3EXF - chains A and C of the 4 polymer chains in the assembly; structure by X-ray diffraction, 3.00 A resolution.

Chain A (and C):
Name: Pyruvate dehydrogenase E1 component subunit alpha, somatic form, mitochondrial
Organism: Homo sapiens
Notes: EC 1.2.4.1; fragment: E1p-alpha; chain C of this document is another copy of the same molecule, construct and numbering; everything in this record applies to it too
Reference sequence: P08559 (ODPA_HUMAN); residues 1-361 here correspond to UniProt positions 30-390 (UniProt number = residue number + 29)
Chain sequence (382 residues; numbered -20 to 361; the number before each row is that of its first residue; numbers below 1 keep their minus sign (Met-20 is residue -20)):
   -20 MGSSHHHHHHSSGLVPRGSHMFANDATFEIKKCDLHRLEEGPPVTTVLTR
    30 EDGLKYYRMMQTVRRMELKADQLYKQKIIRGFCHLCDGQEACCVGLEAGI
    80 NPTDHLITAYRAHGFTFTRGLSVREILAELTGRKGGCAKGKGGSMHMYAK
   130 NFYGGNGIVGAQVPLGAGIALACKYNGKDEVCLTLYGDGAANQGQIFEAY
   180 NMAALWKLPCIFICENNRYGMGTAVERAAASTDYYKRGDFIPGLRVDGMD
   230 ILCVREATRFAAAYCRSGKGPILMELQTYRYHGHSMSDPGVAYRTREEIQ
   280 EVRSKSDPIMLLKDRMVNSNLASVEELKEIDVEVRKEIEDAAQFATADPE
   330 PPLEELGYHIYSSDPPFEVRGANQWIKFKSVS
Not modelled in the structure: -20 to -1 (chain C: -20 to -2)
Differences from the reference sequence: expression tag (-20 to 0); engineered mutation Ala203 (Ser232 in P08559), Ala271 (Ser300 in P08559)
Bound ions: Mg2+: Asp167, Asn196, Tyr198 (together with thiamine diphosphate)
Small-molecule neighbours: thiamine diphosphate: Tyr89, Arg90, Gly136, Ile137, Val138, Gly166, Asp167, Gly168, Ala169, Glu194, Asn196, Tyr198, Gly199, Met200, Arg259, His263
From the paper describing this entry:
  - post-translational modification sites: Ser264 (citing earlier work)
  - mutagenesis - Y89F: unchanged catalytic activity

How chain A and chain C interact:
Pairs across the interface (32; chain A residue first):
  Asn171(A) - Glu177(C)
  Asn171(A) - Asn180(C)  hydrogen bond
  Gln172(A) - Glu177(C)
  Gly173(A) - Gly173(C)
  Gly173(A) - Glu177(C)  hydrogen bond (backbone-side chain)
  Phe176(A) - Phe176(C)  hydrophobic
  Glu177(A) - Asn171(C)
  Glu177(A) - Gln172(C)
  Glu177(A) - Gly173(C)  hydrogen bond (side chain-backbone)
  Asn180(A) - Asn171(C)
  Asn180(A) - Ala207(C)  hydrogen bond (side chain-backbone)
  Asn180(A) - Ala208(C)
  Asn180(A) - Ala209(C)  hydrogen bond (side chain-backbone)
  Asn180(A) - Arg216(C)
  Ala183(A) - Ala209(C)  hydrophobic
  Leu184(A) - Glu205(C)
  Leu184(A) - Arg206(C)
  Leu184(A) - Ala207(C)
  Leu184(A) - Ala208(C)
  Leu184(A) - Ala209(C)
  Arg206(A) - Leu184(C)
  Ala207(A) - Asn180(C)  hydrogen bond (backbone-side chain)
  Ala207(A) - Leu184(C)
  Ala208(A) - Asn180(C)
  Ala208(A) - Leu184(C)
  Ala209(A) - Asn180(C)  hydrogen bond (backbone-side chain)
  Ala209(A) - Ala183(C)  hydrophobic
  Ala209(A) - Leu184(C)
  Ala209(A) - Phe219(C)  hydrophobic
  Asp218(A) - Lys215(C)
  Asp218(A) - Asp218(C)
  Phe219(A) - Arg216(C)
Other interface residues (no listed pair), chain A (17 interface residues in all): Glu205, Ser210, Arg216
Other interface residues (no listed pair), chain C (19 interface residues in all): Gln174, Ser210

Summary:
Chain A and chain C form an interface of 17 and 19 residues respectively, with 7 hydrogen bonds. Polar pairs
include Asn171(A)-Asn180(C), Gly173(A)-Glu177(C) and Asn180(A)-Ala207(C). Ligands of chain A: thiamine
diphosphate. The paper reports that Y89F of chain A leaves catalytic activity unchanged; a modification site
at Ser264(A).
Both chains are Pyruvate dehydrogenase E1 component subunit alpha, somatic form, mitochondrial (Homo sapiens).
Entry 3EXF (Crystal structure of the pyruvate dehydrogenase (E1p) component of human pyruvate dehydrogenase
complex) was determined by X-ray diffraction (same publication as 3EXE, 3EXG, 3EXH and 3EXI).
